Entry 8I0Q (electron microscopy, 4.45 A resolution (low resolution: residue-level contacts below are approximate; hydrogen-bond / salt-bridge calls are withheld)); this record covers chains A and B of the 8 polymer chains in the assembly.

[Chain A (and B)]
Name: Beta-arrestin-1
From: Rattus norvegicus
Notes: chain B of this document is another copy of the same molecule, construct and numbering; everything in this record applies to it too
UniProt: P29066 (ARRB1_RAT); numbering as in UniProt (aligned over 1-418)
Amino-acid sequence (418 residues; each row starts with the number of its first residue):
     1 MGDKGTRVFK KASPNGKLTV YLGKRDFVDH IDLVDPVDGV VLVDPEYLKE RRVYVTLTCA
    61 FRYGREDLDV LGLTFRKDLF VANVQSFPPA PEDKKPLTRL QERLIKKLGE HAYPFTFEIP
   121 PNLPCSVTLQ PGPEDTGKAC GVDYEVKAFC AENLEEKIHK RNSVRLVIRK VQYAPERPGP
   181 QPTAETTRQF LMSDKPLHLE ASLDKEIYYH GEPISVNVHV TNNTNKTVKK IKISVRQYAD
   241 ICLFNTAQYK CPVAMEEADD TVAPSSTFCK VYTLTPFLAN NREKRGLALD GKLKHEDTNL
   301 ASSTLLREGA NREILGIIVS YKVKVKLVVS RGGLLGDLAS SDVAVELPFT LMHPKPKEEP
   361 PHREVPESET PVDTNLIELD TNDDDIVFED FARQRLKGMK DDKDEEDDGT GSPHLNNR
Disordered / not traced: 1-5, 369-418

[How chain A and chain B interact]
Residue-residue contacts - 41 pairs, chain A then chain B:
  Tyr63(A) - Leu334(B)
  Gly64(A) - Leu334(B)
  Gln189(A) - Asn245(B)
  Leu191(A) - Ile241(B)
  Leu191(A) - Cys242(B)
  Leu191(A) - Leu243(B)
  Leu191(A) - Phe244(B)
  Leu191(A) - Asn245(B)
  Leu191(A) - Ala247(B)
  Met192(A) - Phe244(B)
  Asp194(A) - Phe244(B)
  Ile241(A) - Leu191(B)
  Cys242(A) - Leu191(B)
  Leu243(A) - Leu191(B)
  Phe244(A) - Leu191(B)
  Phe244(A) - Met192(B)
  Phe244(A) - Asp194(B)
  Asn245(A) - Gln189(B)
  Asn245(A) - Phe190(B)
  Asn245(A) - Leu191(B)
  Ala247(A) - Leu191(B)
  Tyr249(A) - Leu335(B)
  Tyr249(A) - Leu338(B)
  Tyr249(A) - Ala339(B)
  Cys251(A) - Leu338(B)
  Arg285(A) - Gly333(B)
  Arg285(A) - Leu334(B)
  Arg285(A) - Leu335(B)
  Arg285(A) - Gly336(B)
  Arg285(A) - Leu338(B)
  Gly333(A) - Arg285(B)
  Leu334(A) - Tyr63(B)
  Leu334(A) - Gly64(B)
  Leu334(A) - Arg285(B)
  Leu335(A) - Tyr249(B)
  Leu335(A) - Arg285(B)
  Gly336(A) - Arg285(B)
  Leu338(A) - Tyr249(B)
  Leu338(A) - Cys251(B)
  Leu338(A) - Arg285(B)
  Ala339(A) - Tyr249(B)
Interface residues without a listed pair, chain A (28 interface residues in all): Phe75, Cys140, Phe190, Ser193, Thr246, Lys250, Gly286
Interface residues without a listed pair, chain B (28 interface residues in all): Phe75, Cys140, Ser193, Thr246, Lys250, Gly286

[Overview]
The chain A/chain B interface involves 28 residues from each chain.
Both chains are Beta-arrestin-1 (Rattus norvegicus). Entry 8I0Q (Structure of beta-arrestin1 in complex with a
phosphopeptide corresponding to the human C-X-C chemokine receptor type ...) was determined by electron
microscopy, deposited together with 8GO8, 8GOC, 8GOO, 8GP3, 8I0N, 8I0Z and 8I10.
